PDB entry 7UIA | X-ray diffraction, 2.59 A resolution | chains B and D of the 6 polymer chains in the assembly

Chain B:
Protein: Vhh-G6
Source organism: Vicugna pacos
Notes: antibody fragment or engineered binder
Sequence (129 residues; numbered 1 to 129; the number before each row is that of its first residue):
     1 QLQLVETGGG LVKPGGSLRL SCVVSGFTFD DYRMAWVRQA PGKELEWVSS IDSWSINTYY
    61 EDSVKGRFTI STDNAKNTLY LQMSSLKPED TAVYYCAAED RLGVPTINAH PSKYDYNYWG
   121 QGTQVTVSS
Disordered / not traced: 1
Disulfides: Cys22-Cys96

Chain D:
Protein: Neurotoxin type E
Source organism: Clostridium botulinum
Reference sequence: A5H0J8 (A5H0J8_CLOBO); residues 846-1252 here correspond to UniProt positions 27-433 (UniProt number = residue number - 819)
Sequence (407 residues; numbered 846 to 1252; the number before each row is that of its first residue):
   846 RIKSSSVLNM RYKNDKYVDT SGYDSNININ GDVYKYPTNK NQFGIYNDKL SEVNISQNDY
   906 IIYDNKYKNF SISFWVRIPN YDNKIVNVNN EYTIINCMRD NNSGWKVSLN HNEIIWTLQD
   966 NAGINQKLAF NYGNANGISD YINKWIFVTI TNDRLGDSKL YINGNLIDQK SILNLGNIHV
  1026 SDNILFKIVN CSYTRYIGIR YFNIFDKELD ETEIQTLYSN EPNTNILKDF WGNYLLYDKE
  1086 YYLLNVLKPN NFIDRRKDST LSINNIRSTI LLANRLYSGI KVKIQRVNNS STNDNLVRKN
  1146 DQVYINFVAS KTHLFPLYAD TATTNKEKTI KISSSGNRFN QVVVMNSVGN NCTMNFKNNN
  1206 GNNIGLLGFK ADTVVASTWY YTHMRDHTNS NGCFWNFISE EHGWQEK
Disordered / not traced: 846

Interface between chain B and chain D:
Contacting residue pairs (12; chain B residue first):
  Gln3(B) - Asn1065(D)
  Val5(B) - Thr1057(D)
  Val5(B) - Thr1061(D)
  Glu6(B) - Thr1057(D)
  Thr7(B) - Asp1055(D)  hydrogen bond
  Ser25(B) - Asn1065(D)  hydrogen bond
  Asp73(B) - Ile847(D)
  Asp73(B) - Lys848(D)
  Asn74(B) - Ile847(D)
  Asn74(B) - Lys848(D)
  Ala75(B) - Ile847(D)
  Tyr80(B) - Lys848(D)
Other interface residues (no listed pair), chain B (11 interface residues in all): Ser21, Thr72
Other interface residues (no listed pair), chain D (8 interface residues in all): Ser849, Glu1058

Summary:
The interface between chain B and chain D involves 11 residues on one side and 8 on the other, with 2 hydrogen
bonds. Polar contacts include Thr7(B)-Asp1055(D) and Ser25(B)-Asn1065(D).
Chain B is Vhh-G6 (Vicugna pacos) and chain D is Neurotoxin type E (Clostridium botulinum); the structure,
Crystal structure of BoNT/E receptor binding domain in complex with SV2 and VHH, was determined by X-ray
diffraction, deposited together with 7UIB and 7UIE.
